PDB entry 9N36 | electron microscopy, 2.72 A resolution | chains C and D of the 5 polymer chains in the assembly

[Chain C (and D)]
Molecule: Phosphoprotein
Organism: human respiratory syncytial virus
Notes: chain D of this document is another copy of the same molecule, construct and numbering; everything in this record applies to it too
Reference sequence: P03421 (PHOSP_HRSVA); residues 1-241 here = UniProt positions 1-241
Amino-acid sequence (256 residues; each row starts with the number of its first residue):
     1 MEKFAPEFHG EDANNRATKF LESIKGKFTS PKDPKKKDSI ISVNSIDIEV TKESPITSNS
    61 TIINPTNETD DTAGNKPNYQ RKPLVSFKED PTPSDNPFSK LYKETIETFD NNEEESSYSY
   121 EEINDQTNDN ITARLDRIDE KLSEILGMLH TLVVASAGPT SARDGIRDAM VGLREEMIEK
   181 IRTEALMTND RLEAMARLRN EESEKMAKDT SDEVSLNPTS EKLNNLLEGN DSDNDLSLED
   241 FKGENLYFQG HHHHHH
Unresolved in the structure: 1-129, 187-256 (chain D: 1-129, 185-256)
Construct notes: variant Val171 (Ile in P03421); expression tag (242-256)
Curated features (UniProtKB/Swiss-Prot):
  - region: Met1 to Ser30 (Binding to monomeric RNA-free nucleoprotein), Ser39 to Thr57 (Important for viral particle assembly), Arg81 to Phe87 (Binding to host phosphatase PP1), Asp90 to Asp110 (Binding to protein M2-1), Leu216 to Ser232 (Binding to RNA-directed RNA polymerase L), Ser232 to Phe241 (Binding to the N-RNA complex)
  - site: Thr108 (Interaction with protein M2-1)
  - modified residue: Thr108 (Phosphothreonine), Ser116 (Phosphoserine), Ser117 (Phosphoserine), Ser119 (Phosphoserine), Ser232 (Phosphoserine), Ser237 (Phosphoserine)
  - natural variant: Val171 (I171V: this construct carries the variant)
  - mutagenesis: Phe87 (F87A: Almost complete loss of viral transcription. Complete loss of interaction with host phosphatase PP1), Phe98 (F98A: Complete loss of interaction with protein M2-1. Almost complete loss of viral transcription and loss of localization of protein M2-1 in inclusion bodies), Leu101 (L101A: Complete loss of interaction with protein M2-1. Almost complete loss of viral transcription and loss of localization of protein M2-1 in inclusion bodies), Tyr102 (Y102A: Complete loss of interaction with protein M2-1. Almost complete loss of viral transcription and loss of localization of protein M2-1 in inclusion bodies), Thr105 (T105A/D: Complete loss of interaction with protein M2-1. Almost complete loss of viral transcription and loss of localization of protein M2-1 in inclusion bodies), Ile106 (I106A: Complete loss of interaction with protein M2-1. Almost complete loss of viral transcription and loss of localization of protein M2-1 in inclusion bodies), Thr108 (T108D: Loss of interaction with protein M2-1 and loss of localization of protein M2-1 in inclusion bodies), Phe109 (F109A: Complete loss of interaction with protein M2-1. Almost complete loss of viral transcription and loss of localization of protein M2-1 in inclusion bodies), Ser116 to Ser119 (60% loss of transcription inhibition by M2-2), Gly172 (G172S: Almost complete loss of interaction with the nucleoprotein), Glu176 (E176G: Complete loss of interaction with the nucleoprotein), Asp233 (D233A: Complete loss of interaction with the N-RNA complex; when associated with A-239), 4 further mutagenesis entries in UniProt

[Chain C / chain D interface]
Contacting residue pairs (39; chain C residue first):
  Thr132(C) - Arg134(D)
  Leu135(C) - Ile131(D)  hydrophobic
  Asp136(C) - Arg134(D)  salt bridge
  Asp139(C) - Ile138(D)
  Asp139(C) - Lys141(D)  salt bridge
  Leu142(C) - Ile138(D)  hydrophobic
  Leu142(C) - Lys141(D)
  Leu142(C) - Leu142(D)  hydrophobic
  Leu142(C) - Ile145(D)  hydrophobic
  Ser143(C) - Lys141(D)  hydrogen bond
  Ile145(C) - Ile145(D)  hydrophobic
  Leu146(C) - Glu144(D)
  Leu146(C) - Ile145(D)  hydrophobic
  Leu146(C) - Met148(D)  hydrophobic
  Leu149(C) - Ile145(D)  hydrophobic
  Leu149(C) - Met148(D)  hydrophobic
  His150(C) - Met148(D)
  Leu152(C) - Leu152(D)  hydrophobic
  Val153(C) - Leu152(D)  hydrophobic
  Ser156(C) - Leu152(D)
  Ser161(C) - Arg163(D)
  Asp164(C) - Arg163(D)  salt bridge
  Asp164(C) - Arg167(D)  hydrogen bond (backbone-side chain)
  Gly165(C) - Arg167(D)
  Ile166(C) - Arg163(D)
  Ile166(C) - Ile166(D)  hydrophobic
  Ala169(C) - Ile166(D)  hydrophobic
  Ala169(C) - Met170(D)  hydrophobic
  Met170(C) - Ala155(D)  hydrophobic
  Leu173(C) - Met170(D)  hydrophobic
  Ile178(C) - Met177(D)  hydrophobic
  Ile181(C) - Arg174(D)
  Ile181(C) - Ile181(D)  hydrophobic
  Glu184(C) - Arg174(D)  salt bridge
  Glu184(C) - Ile178(D)
  Ala185(C) - Ile178(D)  hydrophobic
  Ala185(C) - Ile181(D)  hydrophobic
  Ala185(C) - Arg182(D)  hydrogen bond (backbone-side chain)
  Leu186(C) - Ile181(D)  hydrophobic
Also at the interface, not in a pair above, chain C (30 interface residues in all): Ile131, Ile138, Thr160, Asp168, Arg182
Also at the interface, not in a pair above, chain D (23 interface residues in all): Leu135, Arg137, Leu149, Thr151

[In short]
Chain C and chain D form an interface of 30 and 23 residues respectively, with 3 hydrogen bonds and 4 salt
bridges. Among the polar pairs are Asp136(C)-Arg134(D), Asp139(C)-Lys141(D) and Asp164(C)-Arg163(D). Curated
annotation (UniProt) lists 19 mutagenesis sites on chain C.
Chain C and chain D are both Phosphoprotein (human respiratory syncytial virus); the structure, CryoEM
structure Of Respiratory Syncytial Virus Polymerase with novel non-nucleoside inhibitor compound 22, was
determined by electron microscopy.
